Entry 5ME6 (X-ray diffraction, 2.90 A resolution); this record covers chain A.

[Chain A]
Name: Eukaryotic transcription initiation factor 4E
Organism: Cucumis melo
UniProtKB: Q00LS8 (Q00LS8_CUCME); residues 53-235 here = UniProt positions 53-235
Sequence (186 residues; each row starts with the number of its first residue):
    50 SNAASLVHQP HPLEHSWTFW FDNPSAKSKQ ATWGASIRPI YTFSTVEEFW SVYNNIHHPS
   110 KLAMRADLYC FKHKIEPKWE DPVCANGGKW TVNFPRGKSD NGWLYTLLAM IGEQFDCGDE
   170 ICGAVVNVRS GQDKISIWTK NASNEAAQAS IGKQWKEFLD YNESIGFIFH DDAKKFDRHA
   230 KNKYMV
Disordered / not traced: 50, 74-83
Sequence notes: expression tag (50-52)
Ligand contacts: 7N-methyl-8-hydroguanosine-5'-diphosphate (M7G): Arg114, Asp116, Tyr118, Pro126, Lys127, Trp128, Glu129, Arg178, Trp187, Asp226
From the paper describing this entry:
  - binding site for 7N-methyl-8-hydroguanosine-5'-diphosphate: Arg114, Trp128, Arg178
  - mutagenesis - F70A/I89A/Y154H: abolished growth in response to yeast growth

[Overview]
Chain A binds 7N-methyl-8-hydroguanosine-5'-diphosphate. The paper reports a binding site for
7N-methyl-8-hydroguanosine-5'-diphosphate at Arg114, Trp128 and Arg178; F70A/I89A/Y154H abolish growth in
response to yeast growth.
Chain A is Eukaryotic transcription initiation factor 4E (Cucumis melo); the structure, Crystal Structure of
eiF4E from C. melo bound to a CAP analog, was determined by X-ray diffraction together with 5ME5 and 5ME7 from
the same study.
